Entry 6RWM (electron microscopy, 2.81 A resolution); this record covers chains A and W of the 16 polymer chains in the assembly.

Chain A:
Protein: Pol protein
Organism: Simian immunodeficiency virus
Notes: engineered mutation(s): S119D
UniProt: E1ANT8 (E1ANT8_SIV); residues 1-289 here correspond to UniProt positions 735-1023 (UniProt number = residue number + 734)
Amino-acid sequence (290 residues; row label = number of the first residue in the row; numbering starts at 0):
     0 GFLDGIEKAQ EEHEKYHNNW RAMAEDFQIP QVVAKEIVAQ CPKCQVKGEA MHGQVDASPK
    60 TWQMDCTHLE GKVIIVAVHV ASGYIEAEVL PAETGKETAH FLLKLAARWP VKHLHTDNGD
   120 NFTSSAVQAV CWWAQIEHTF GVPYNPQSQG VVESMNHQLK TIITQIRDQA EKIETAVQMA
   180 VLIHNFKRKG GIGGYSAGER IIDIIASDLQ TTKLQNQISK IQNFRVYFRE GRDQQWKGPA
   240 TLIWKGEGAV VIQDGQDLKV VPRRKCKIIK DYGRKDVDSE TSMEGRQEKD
Not modelled in the structure: 270-289
Differences from the reference sequence: expression tag (0); conflict Asp119 (Ala853 in E1ANT8)
Metal / ion sites: Zn2+: His12, His16, Cys40, Cys43; Mg2+ site 1: Asp64, Asp116 (together with Bictegravir); Mg2+ site 2: Asp64, Glu152 (together with Bictegravir)
Ligand contacts: Bictegravir (KLQ): Asp64, Asp116, Asn117, Gly118, Tyr143, Pro145, Gln146, Glu152
Reported in the primary citation:
  - Mg2+ coordination: Asp64, Asp116, Glu152
  - catalytic residues: Asp64, Asp116, Glu152
  - contacts within the chain: Gln148-Glu152 (water-mediated contact), Asp116-Gln148 (water-mediated contact)
  - binding site for Bictegravir: Asn117, Gly118

Chain W:
Molecule: 30-nt DNA strand
Organism: Simian immunodeficiency virus
Sequence (30 nucleotides; numbered -8 to 21; the number before each row is that of its first residue; numbers below 1 keep their minus sign (DG-8 is residue -8)):
    -8 GTTCTAGAAG GCTAAGAAAA ATCTCTACCA
Not modelled in the structure: -8 to 1

Interface between chain A and chain W:
Pairs across the interface (9; chain A residue first):
  Pro29(A) - DA11(W)  phosphate contact
  Gln30(A) - DA11(W)  phosphate contact
  Gln30(A) - DA12(W)  hydrogen bond to the phosphate
  Val31(A) - DA11(W)  phosphate contact
  Lys46(A) - DT17(W)  hydrogen bond to the base
  Ala49(A) - DC16(W)  base contact
  Ala49(A) - DT17(W)  sugar contact
  Met50(A) - DT17(W)  sugar contact
  His51(A) - DT17(W)  phosphate contact
Other interface residues (no listed pair), chain W (5 interface residues in all): DA18

In short:
Chain A and chain W form an interface of 7 and 5 residues respectively, with 2 hydrogen bonds. Polar contacts
include Lys46(A)-DT17(W) and Gln30(A)-DA12(W). Ligands of chain A: Bictegravir. His12(A), His16(A), Cys40(A)
and Cys43(A) form the Zn2+ site. The paper reports catalytic residues Asp64(A), Asp116(A) and Glu152(A); a
binding site for Bictegravir at Asn117(A) and Gly118(A).
Here chain A is Pol protein and chain W is a 30-nt DNA strand, both from Simian immunodeficiency virus. Entry
6RWM (SIVrcm intasome in complex with bictegravir) was determined by electron microscopy together with 6RWL,
6RWN and 6RWO from the same study.
